8SSL - chains A and B of the 3 polymer chains in the assembly; structure by electron microscopy, 4.60 A resolution (low resolution: residue-level contacts below are approximate; hydrogen-bond / salt-bridge calls are withheld).

# Chain A (and B)
Molecule: Fused isobutyryl-CoA mutase
From: Cupriavidus metallidurans CH34
Notes: EC 5.4.99.13, 3.6.5.-; chain B of this document is another copy of the same molecule, construct and numbering; everything in this record applies to it too
Reference sequence: Q1LRY0 (ICMF_CUPMC); residue numbers follow UniProt; this construct covers 1-1093
Sequence (1113 residues; numbered -19 to 1093; the number before each row is that of its first residue; numbers below 1 keep their minus sign (Met-19 is residue -19)):
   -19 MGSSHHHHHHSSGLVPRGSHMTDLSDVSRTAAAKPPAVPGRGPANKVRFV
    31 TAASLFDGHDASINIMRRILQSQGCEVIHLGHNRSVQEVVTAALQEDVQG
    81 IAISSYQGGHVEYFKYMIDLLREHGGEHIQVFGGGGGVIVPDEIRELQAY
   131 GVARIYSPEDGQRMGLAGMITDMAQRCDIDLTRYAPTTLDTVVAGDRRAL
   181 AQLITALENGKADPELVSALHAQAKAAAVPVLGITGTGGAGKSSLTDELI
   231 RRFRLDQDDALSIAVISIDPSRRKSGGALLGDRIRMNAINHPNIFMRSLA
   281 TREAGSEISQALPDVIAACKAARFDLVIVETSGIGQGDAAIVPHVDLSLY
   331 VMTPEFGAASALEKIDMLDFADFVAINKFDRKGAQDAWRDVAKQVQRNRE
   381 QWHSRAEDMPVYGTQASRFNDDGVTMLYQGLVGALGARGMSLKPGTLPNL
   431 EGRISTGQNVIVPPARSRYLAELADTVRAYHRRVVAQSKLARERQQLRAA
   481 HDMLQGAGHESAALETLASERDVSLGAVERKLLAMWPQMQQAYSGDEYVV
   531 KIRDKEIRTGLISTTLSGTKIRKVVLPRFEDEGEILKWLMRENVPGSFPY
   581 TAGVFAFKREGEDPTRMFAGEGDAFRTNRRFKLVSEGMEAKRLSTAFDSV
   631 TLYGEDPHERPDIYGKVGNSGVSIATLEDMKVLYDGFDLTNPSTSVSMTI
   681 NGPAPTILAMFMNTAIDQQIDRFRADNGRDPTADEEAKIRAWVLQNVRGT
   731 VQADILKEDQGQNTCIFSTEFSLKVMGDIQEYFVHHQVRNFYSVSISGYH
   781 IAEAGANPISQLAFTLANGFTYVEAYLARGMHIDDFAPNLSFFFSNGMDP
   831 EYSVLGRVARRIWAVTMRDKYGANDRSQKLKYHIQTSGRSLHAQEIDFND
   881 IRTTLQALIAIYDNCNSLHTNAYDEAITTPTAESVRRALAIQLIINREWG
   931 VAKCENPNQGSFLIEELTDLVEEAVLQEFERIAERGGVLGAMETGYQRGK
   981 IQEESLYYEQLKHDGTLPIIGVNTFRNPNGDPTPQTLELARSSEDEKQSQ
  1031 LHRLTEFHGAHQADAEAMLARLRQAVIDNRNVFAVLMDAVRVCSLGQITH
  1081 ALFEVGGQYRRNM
Unresolved in the structure: -19 to 21
Differences from the reference sequence: initiating methionine (-19); expression tag (-18 to 0); engineered mutation Ala341 (Gln in Q1LRY0)
Metal / ion sites: Mg2+: Asp262 (together with GDP)
Ligand contacts: GDP (guanosine-5'-diphosphate): Gly219, Ala220, Gly221, Lys222, Ser223, Ser224, Asp262, Arg265, Lys358, Asp360, Gln395, Ala396, Ser397, Glu973, Asn1092
From the paper describing this entry:
  - binding site for GDP: Lys344
  - catalytic residues: Lys344
  - self-association interface (contacts with another copy of this molecule): Gly363 to Glu380
  - mutagenesis - K344A: abolished catalytic activity on GTP

# How chain A and chain B interact
Pairs across the interface - 68 pairs, chain A then chain B:
  Arg48(A) with Glu343(B); Arg377(B)
  Gly218(A) with Gln316(B)
  Gly219(A) with Phe336(B); Gly337(B)
  Pro250(A) with Lys344(B)
  Ser251(A) with Asp346(B)
  Arg252(A) with Glu343(B); Lys344(B); Ile345(B); Asp346(B)
  Arg253(A) with Gly317(B); Asp318(B); Ala319(B); Asp346(B)
  Lys254(A) with Asp349(B)
  Arg265(A) with Ala338(B)
  Gly313(A) with Gln316(B)
  Ile314(A) with Gly315(B)
  Gly315(A) with Ile314(B); Gly315(B)
  Gln316(A) with Gly218(B); Arg253(B); Gly313(B)
  Gly317(A) with Arg253(B); Ala284(B)
  Asp318(A) with Arg253(B)
  Ala319(A) with Arg253(B)
  Glu335(A) with Thr333(B); Glu335(B); Asp360(B); Arg361(B)
  Phe336(A) with Gly218(B)
  Gly337(A) with Gly219(B)
  Ser340(A) with Met1093(B)
  Glu343(A) with Arg48(B); Arg252(B)
  Lys344(A) with Pro250(B)
  Asp346(A) with Ser251(B); Arg252(B); Arg253(B)
  Asp349(A) with Arg252(B); Lys254(B)
  Phe350(A) with Lys254(B)
  Arg361(A) with Glu335(B); Arg361(B); Lys362(B)
  Lys362(A) with Arg361(B); Glu964(B); Arg965(B); Gly966(B)
  Gln365(A) with Arg965(B)
  Asp366(A) with Arg965(B); Tyr976(B)
  Arg377(A) with Arg48(B)
  Pro444(A) with Arg448(B)
  Ala445(A) with Glu964(B)
  Ser447(A) with Arg448(B)
  Arg448(A) with Pro444(B); Ala445(B); Ser447(B); Arg448(B)
  Glu964(A) with Lys362(B); Ala445(B)
  Arg965(A) with Gln365(B); Asp366(B)
  Tyr976(A) with Asp366(B)
  Met1093(A) with Ser340(B)
Interface residues without a listed pair, chain A (52 interface residues in all): Gln51, Asp249, Leu259, Ala284, Thr333, Pro334, Ala338, Met347, Gly363, Asn378, Gly966, Thr974, Glu983, Asn1092
Interface residues without a listed pair, chain B (49 interface residues in all): Asn44, Gln51, Arg265, Gly285, Phe350, Arg369, Asn1092

# Summary
The interface between chain A and chain B involves 52 residues on one side and 49 on the other. Chain A binds
GDP. The paper reports the catalytic residue Lys344(A); K344A of chain A abolishes catalytic activity on GTP.
Chain A and chain B are both Fused isobutyryl-CoA mutase (Cupriavidus metallidurans CH34); the structure,
Isobutyryl-CoA mutase fused Q341A in the presence of GTP, was determined by electron microscopy, deposited
together with 8STA.
